2VU0 - chains B and C of the 4 polymer chains in the assembly; structure by X-ray diffraction, 1.87 A resolution.

[Chain B (and C)]
Name: Acetyl-CoA acetyltransferase
From: Zoogloea ramigera
Notes: EC 2.3.1.9; chain C of this document is another copy of the same molecule, construct and numbering; everything in this record applies to it too
UniProtKB: P07097 (THIL_ZOORA); the construct has insertions or renumbered stretches relative to UniProt, so the offset changes along the chain: 1-9 = UniProt 2-10; 11-392 = UniProt 11-392
Chain sequence (392 residues; row label = number of the first residue in the row):
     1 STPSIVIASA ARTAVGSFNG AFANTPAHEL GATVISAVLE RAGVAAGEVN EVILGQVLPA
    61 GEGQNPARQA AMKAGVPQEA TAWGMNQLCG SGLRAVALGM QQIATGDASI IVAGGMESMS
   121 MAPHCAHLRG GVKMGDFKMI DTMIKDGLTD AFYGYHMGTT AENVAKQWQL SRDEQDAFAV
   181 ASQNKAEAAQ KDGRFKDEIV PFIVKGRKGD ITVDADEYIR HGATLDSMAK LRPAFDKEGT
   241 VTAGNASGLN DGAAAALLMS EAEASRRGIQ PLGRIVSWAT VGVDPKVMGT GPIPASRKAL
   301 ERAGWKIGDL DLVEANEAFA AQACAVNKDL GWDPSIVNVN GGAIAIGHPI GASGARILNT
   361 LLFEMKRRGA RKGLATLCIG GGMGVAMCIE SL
Unresolved in the structure: 1
Modified residues: Cys-89 (S-hydroxycysteine; CSO)
Differences from the reference sequence: insertion (10); conflict Arg-129 (Ala in P07097)
Small-molecule neighbours: coenzyme A (COA): Cys-89, Leu-148, His-156, Met-157, Arg-220, Ser-227, Met-228, Leu-231, Phe-235, Ala-243, Gly-244, Ala-246, Ser-247, Gly-248, Leu-249, Met-288, Ala-318, Phe-319, His-348
UniProt features mapped onto this chain:
  - active site: Cys-89 (Acyl-thioester intermediate), His-348 (Proton acceptor), Cys-378 (Proton acceptor)

[Chain B / chain C interface]
Residue-residue contacts (32; chain B residue first):
  Phe-18(B) with Lys-133(C)
  Asn-19(B) with Lys-133(C)
  His-124(B) with Val-132(C); Gly-135(C), hydrogen bond (side chain-backbone); Phe-137(C)
  Val-132(B) with His-124(C)
  Lys-133(B) with Phe-18(C); Asn-19(C)
  Met-134(B) with Asp-141(C); Met-143(C), hydrophobic; Ile-144(C), hydrophobic; Leu-249(C), hydrophobic
  Gly-135(B) with His-124(C), hydrogen bond (backbone-side chain); Asp-141(C), hydrogen bond (backbone-side chain)
  Asp-136(B) with Lys-138(C), salt bridge; Met-139(C); Ile-140(C); Asp-141(C), hydrogen bond (side chain-backbone)
  Phe-137(B) with His-124(C); Lys-138(C); Met-139(C), hydrogen bond (backbone-backbone)
  Lys-138(B) with Asp-136(C), salt bridge; Phe-137(C)
  Met-139(B) with Asp-136(C); Phe-137(C), hydrogen bond (backbone-backbone); Met-139(C), hydrophobic
  Ile-140(B) with Asp-136(C)
  Asp-141(B) with Met-134(C); Gly-135(C), hydrogen bond (side chain-backbone); Asp-136(C), hydrogen bond (backbone-side chain)
  Ile-144(B) with Met-134(C), hydrophobic
  Leu-249(B) with Met-134(C), hydrophobic
Also at the interface, not in a pair above, chain B (16 interface residues in all): Met-143

[Overview]
Chain B and chain C each contribute 16 residues to their interface, with 8 hydrogen bonds and 2 salt bridges.
Polar pairs include Asp-136(B)/Lys-138(C), His-124(B)/Gly-135(C) and Gly-135(B)/Asp-141(C). Chain B binds
coenzyme A. From UniProt: 3 active-site residues on chain B.
Chain B and chain C are both Acetyl-CoA acetyltransferase (Zoogloea ramigera); the structure, Biosynthetic
thiolase from Z. ramigera. Complex of the oxidised enzyme with coenzyme A, was determined by X-ray
diffraction, deposited together with 2VTZ, 2VU1 and 2VU2.
